Entry 3MLV (X-ray diffraction, 2.48 A resolution); this record covers chains H and P of the 3 polymer chains in the assembly.

[Chain H]
Molecule: Human monoclonal anti-HIV-1 gp120 V3 antibody 2557 Fab heavy chain
Source organism: Homo sapiens
Notes: antibody fragment or engineered binder
Amino-acid sequence (226 residues; each row starts with the number of its first residue; a row labelled like 82A-82C holds insertion residues (82A, then the next letters in order)):
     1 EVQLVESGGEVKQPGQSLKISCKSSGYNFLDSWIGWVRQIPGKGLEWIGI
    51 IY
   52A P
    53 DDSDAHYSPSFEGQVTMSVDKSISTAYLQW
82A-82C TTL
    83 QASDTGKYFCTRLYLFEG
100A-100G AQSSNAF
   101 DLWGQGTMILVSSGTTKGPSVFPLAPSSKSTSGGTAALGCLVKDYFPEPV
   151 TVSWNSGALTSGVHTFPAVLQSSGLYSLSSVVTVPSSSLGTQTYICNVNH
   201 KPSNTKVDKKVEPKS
Unresolved in the structure: 129-133
Disulfides: Cys22-Cys92, Cys140-Cys196

[Chain P]
Molecule: HIV-1 gp120 third variable region (V3) crown
Source organism: Human immunodeficiency virus 1
UniProt: Q79790 (Q79790_9HIV1); the author numbering skips numbers that UniProt does not, so the offset changes along the chain: 301-309 = UniProt 174-182; 312-322 = UniProt 183-193
Amino-acid sequence (20 residues; each row starts with the number of its first residue; note: 2 numbers in that range are skipped by the numbering (no residue carries them; nothing is unmodelled there)):
   301 NNTRKRIRV
   312 GPGQTVYATNA
Unresolved in the structure: 301-303, 319-322

[Interface between chain H and chain P]
Contacting residue pairs (21; chain H residue first):
  Asp31(H) with Arg304(P), salt bridge
  Trp33(H) with Lys305(P), hydrogen bond (side chain-backbone); Ile307(P); Tyr318(P), hydrophobic
  Ile50(H) with Ile307(P), hydrophobic
  Tyr52(H) with Arg304(P); Lys305(P), hydrogen bond (side chain-backbone)
  Asp54(H) with Lys305(P), salt bridge
  Asp56(H) with Lys305(P), salt bridge; Tyr318(P), hydrogen bond
  His58(H) with Tyr318(P), hydrogen bond
  Leu97(H) with Arg304(P); Arg306(P)
  Glu99(H) with Arg306(P)
  Gln100B(H) with Arg308(P)
  Ser100C(H) with Arg306(P), hydrogen bond; Arg308(P)
  Ser100D(H) with Arg308(P)
  Asn100E(H) with Arg306(P), hydrogen bond (side chain-backbone); Ile307(P); Arg308(P), hydrogen bond (side chain-backbone)
Also at the interface, not in a pair above, chain H (14 interface residues in all): Leu95

[Overview]
14 residues of chain H and 6 residues of chain P are in contact, with 7 hydrogen bonds and 3 salt bridges.
Among the polar pairs are Asp31(H)-Arg304(P), Asp54(H)-Lys305(P) and Asp56(H)-Lys305(P).
Here chain H is Human monoclonal anti-HIV-1 gp120 V3 antibody 2557 Fab heavy chain (Homo sapiens) and chain P
is HIV-1 gp120 third variable region (V3) crown (Human immunodeficiency virus 1). Entry 3MLV (Crystal
structure of anti-HIV-1 V3 Fab 2557 in complex with an NOF V3 peptide) was determined by X-ray diffraction
(same publication as 3MLR, 3MLS, 3MLT, 3MLU, 3MLW, 3MLY and 3MLZ).
